Entry 2B2W (X-ray diffraction, 2.40 A resolution); this record covers chains A and C of the 4 polymer chains in the assembly.

# Chain A
Name: Chromodomain-helicase-DNA-binding protein 1
Organism: Homo sapiens
UniProtKB: O14646 (CHD1_HUMAN); residues 10-185 here correspond to UniProt positions 268-443 (UniProt number = residue number + 258)
Chain sequence (187 residues; row label = number of the first residue in the row):
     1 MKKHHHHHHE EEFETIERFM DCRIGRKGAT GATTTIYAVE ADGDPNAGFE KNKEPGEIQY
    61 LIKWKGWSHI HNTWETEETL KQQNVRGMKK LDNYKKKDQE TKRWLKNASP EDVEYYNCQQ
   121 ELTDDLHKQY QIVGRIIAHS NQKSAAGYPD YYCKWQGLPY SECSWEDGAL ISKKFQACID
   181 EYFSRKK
Not modelled in the structure: 1-10
Construct notes: cloning artifact (1-3, 186-187); expression tag (4-9)

# Chain C
Name: Chromodomain-helicase-DNA-binding protein 1
Organism: Homo sapiens
UniProtKB: O14646 (CHD1_HUMAN); residues 10-115 here correspond to UniProt positions 268-373 (UniProt number = residue number + 258)
Chain sequence (115 residues; numbered 1 to 115; the number before each row is that of its first residue):
     1 MKKHHHHHHE EEFETIERFM DCRIGRKGAT GATTTIYAVE ADGDPNAGFE KNKEPGEIQY
    61 LIKWKGWSHI HNTWETEETL KQQNVRGMKK LDNYKKKDQE TKRWLKNASP EDVEY
Not modelled in the structure: 1-10, 97-115
Construct notes: cloning artifact (1-3); expression tag (4-9)

# How chain A and chain C interact
Contacting residue pairs (17; chain A residue first):
  His139(A) with Glu40(C); Ala41(C); Asp42(C); Gly43(C), hydrogen bond (side chain-backbone); Asp44(C), hydrogen bond (backbone-backbone)
  Ser140(A) with Asp42(C); Gly43(C); Asp44(C); Ala47(C)
  Asn141(A) with Asp42(C), hydrogen bond (side chain-backbone); Gly43(C); Asp44(C), hydrogen bond (backbone-backbone); Pro45(C)
  Trp165(A) with Ala47(C), hydrophobic; Gly48(C)
  Lys187(A) with Glu40(C); Ala41(C)
Also at the interface, not in a pair above, chain A (6 interface residues in all): Tyr182
Also at the interface, not in a pair above, chain C (9 interface residues in all): Val39

# Summary
Chain A and chain C form an interface of 6 and 9 residues respectively; the contacts include 4 hydrogen bonds.
Among the polar pairs are His139(A)-Gly43(C), Asn141(A)-Asp42(C) and His139(A)-Asp44(C).
Here chain A is Chromodomain-helicase-DNA-binding protein 1 and chain C is Chromodomain-helicase-DNA-binding
protein 1, both from Homo sapiens. Entry 2B2W (Tandem chromodomains of human CHD1 complexed with Histone H3
Tail containing trimethyllysine 4) was determined by X-ray diffraction together with 2B2T, 2B2U, 2B2V and 2B2Y
from the same study.
